PDB entry 1PQ6 | X-ray diffraction, 2.40 A resolution | chains A and B

== Chain A (and B) ==
Name: Oxysterols receptor LXR-beta
Organism: Homo sapiens
Notes: fragment: Ligand binding domain, residues 213-461; chain B of this document is another copy of the same molecule, construct and numbering; everything in this record applies to it too
UniProt: P55055 (NR1H2_HUMAN); residues 213-461 here = UniProt positions 213-461
Chain sequence (253 residues; row label = number of the first residue in the row):
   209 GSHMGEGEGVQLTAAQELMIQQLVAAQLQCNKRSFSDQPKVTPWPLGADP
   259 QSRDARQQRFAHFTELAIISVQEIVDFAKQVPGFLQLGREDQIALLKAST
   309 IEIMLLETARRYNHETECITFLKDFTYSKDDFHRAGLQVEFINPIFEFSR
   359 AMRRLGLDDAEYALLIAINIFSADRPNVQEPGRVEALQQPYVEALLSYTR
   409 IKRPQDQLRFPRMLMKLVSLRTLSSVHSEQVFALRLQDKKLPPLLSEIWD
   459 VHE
Disordered / not traced: 209-219, 243-246, 254-258, 461 (chain B: 209-219, 461)
Differences from the reference sequence: cloning artifact (209-212)
Small-molecule neighbours: 965 ([3-(3-{[2-chloro-3-(trifluoromethyl)benzyl](2,2-diphenylethyl)amino}propoxy)phenyl]acetic acid): Asn-239, Phe-268, Phe-271, Leu-274, Ala-275, Ser-278, Glu-281, Ile-309, Met-312, Leu-313, Glu-315, Thr-316, Arg-319, Ile-327, Phe-329, Leu-330, Phe-340, Leu-345, Phe-349, Ile-350, Ile-353, Phe-354, His-435, Gln-438, Val-439, Leu-442, Leu-449, Trp-457
Curated features (UniProtKB/Swiss-Prot):
  - cross-link: Lys-447 (Glycyl lysine isopeptide (Lys-Gly) (interchain with G-Cter in SUMO2))
  - mutagenesis: Lys-447 (K447R: Impaired ability to act as an anti-inflammatory role during the hepatic acute phase response; when associated with R-409)

== How chain A and chain B interact ==
Contacting residue pairs - 30 pairs, chain A then chain B:
  Ile-376(A) / Met-423(B)  hydrophobic
  Asp-382(A) / Ser-427(B)  hydrogen bond
  Gln-396(A) / Met-423(B)
  Gln-397(A) / Leu-416(B)
  Gln-397(A) / Arg-420(B)
  Glu-401(A) / Leu-416(B)
  Leu-404(A) / Gln-415(B)
  Arg-408(A) / Arg-408(B)
  Arg-408(A) / Gln-415(B)  hydrogen bond
  Gln-415(A) / Glu-401(B)  hydrogen bond
  Gln-415(A) / Leu-404(B)
  Gln-415(A) / Arg-408(B)  hydrogen bond
  Leu-416(A) / Gln-397(B)
  Leu-416(A) / Glu-401(B)
  Phe-418(A) / Pro-419(B)  hydrophobic
  Pro-419(A) / Val-400(B)  hydrophobic
  Pro-419(A) / Leu-422(B)  hydrophobic
  Leu-422(A) / Pro-419(B)  hydrophobic
  Met-423(A) / Leu-422(B)  hydrophobic
  Met-423(A) / Leu-425(B)  hydrophobic
  Leu-425(A) / Val-426(B)
  Val-426(A) / Leu-425(B)  hydrophobic
  Val-426(A) / Val-426(B)  hydrophobic
  Val-426(A) / Arg-429(B)
  Ser-427(A) / Asp-382(B)
  Arg-429(A) / Val-426(B)
  Arg-429(A) / Arg-429(B)
  Arg-429(A) / Thr-430(B)  hydrogen bond
  Thr-430(A) / Arg-429(B)  hydrogen bond
  Ser-433(A) / Ser-433(B)  hydrogen bond
Other interface residues (no listed pair), chain A (22 interface residues in all): Arg-362, Val-400, Arg-420
Other interface residues (no listed pair), chain B (21 interface residues in all): Glu-393, Gln-396, Phe-418

== Summary ==
Chain A and chain B form an interface of 22 and 21 residues respectively; the contacts include 7 hydrogen
bonds. Among the polar pairs are Asp-382(A)/Ser-427(B), Arg-408(A)/Gln-415(B) and Gln-415(A)/Glu-401(B). Bound
to chain A: compound 965. Curated annotation (UniProt) lists one mutagenesis site on chain A.
Both chains are Oxysterols receptor LXR-beta (Homo sapiens). Entry 1PQ6 (Human lxr beta hormone receptor /
GW3965 complex) was determined by X-ray diffraction, deposited together with 1PQ9 and 1PQC.
